4GF3 - chains A and B; structure by X-ray diffraction, 1.90 A resolution.

== Chain A ==
Molecule: Putative yopH targeting protein
Source organism: Yersinia pestis
UniProt: Q7BTX0 (Q7BTX0_YERPE); residues 1-141 here = UniProt positions 1-141
Chain sequence (141 residues; row label = number of the first residue in the row):
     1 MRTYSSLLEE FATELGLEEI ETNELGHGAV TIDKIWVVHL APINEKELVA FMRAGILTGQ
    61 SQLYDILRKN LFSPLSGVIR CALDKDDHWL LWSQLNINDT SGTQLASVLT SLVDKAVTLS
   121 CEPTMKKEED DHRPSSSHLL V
Disordered / not traced: 1, 120-132, 138-141

== Chain B ==
Molecule: Tyrosine-protein phosphatase yopH
Source organism: Yersinia enterocolitica
UniProt: P15273 (YOPH_YEREN); numbering as in UniProt (aligned over 21-63)
Chain sequence (43 residues; each row starts with the number of its first residue):
    21 GDCTGKLRGN VAANKETTFQ GLTIASGARE SEKVFAQTVL SHV
Disordered / not traced: 21-35
From the paper describing this entry:
  - mutagenesis - L42A/I44A/S46A: abolished binding to Putative yopH targeting protein (chain A)
  - conformationally variable residues (loop rearrangement): Glu-36 to Arg-49
  - mutagenesis - L42A/I44A/S46A: decreased binding to YopH1-129

== Chain A / chain B interface ==
Residue-residue contacts - 43 pairs, chain A then chain B:
  Glu-14(A) / Phe-39(B)
  Leu-15(A) / Thr-37(B)  hydrogen bond (backbone-side chain)
  Leu-15(A) / Phe-39(B)  hydrophobic
  Leu-15(A) / Ile-44(B)  hydrophobic
  Gly-16(A) / Thr-37(B)
  Leu-17(A) / Thr-37(B)
  Leu-17(A) / Ile-44(B)
  Leu-17(A) / Ser-46(B)
  Glu-19(A) / Ser-46(B)
  Ile-20(A) / Ser-46(B)
  Glu-21(A) / Ser-46(B)  hydrogen bond (backbone-side chain)
  His-27(A) / Leu-60(B)
  Ala-29(A) / Ser-46(B)
  Ala-29(A) / Gly-47(B)  hydrogen bond (backbone-backbone)
  Ala-29(A) / Ala-48(B)  hydrophobic
  Val-30(A) / Ile-44(B)  hydrophobic
  Val-30(A) / Ala-45(B)
  Val-30(A) / Gly-47(B)
  Thr-31(A) / Thr-43(B)
  Thr-31(A) / Ile-44(B)
  Thr-31(A) / Ala-45(B)  hydrogen bond (backbone-backbone)
  Thr-31(A) / Gly-47(B)  hydrogen bond (side chain-backbone)
  Thr-31(A) / Ala-48(B)
  Ile-32(A) / Leu-42(B)  hydrophobic
  Ile-32(A) / Thr-43(B)
  Ile-32(A) / Ile-44(B)  hydrophobic
  Asp-33(A) / Leu-42(B)
  Asp-33(A) / Thr-43(B)  hydrogen bond (backbone-backbone)
  Lys-34(A) / Glu-36(B)  salt bridge
  Ile-35(A) / Arg-49(B)  hydrogen bond (backbone-side chain)
  Val-37(A) / Ala-48(B)  hydrophobic
  Val-37(A) / Glu-52(B)
  His-39(A) / Glu-52(B)  salt bridge
  His-39(A) / Lys-53(B)
  His-39(A) / Ala-56(B)
  Ala-41(A) / Leu-60(B)  hydrophobic
  Phe-51(A) / Phe-55(B)  hydrophobic
  Phe-51(A) / Ala-56(B)  hydrophobic
  Phe-51(A) / Leu-60(B)  hydrophobic
  Arg-53(A) / Phe-55(B)
  Ala-106(A) / Phe-39(B)  hydrophobic
  Thr-110(A) / Phe-39(B)
  Thr-110(A) / Gln-40(B)
Interface residues without a listed pair, chain A (27 interface residues in all): Ile-43, Val-49, Leu-90, Leu-109, Val-113
Interface residues without a listed pair, chain B (18 interface residues in all): Val-59
The authors on this interface:
  - pairs named by the authors: Lys-34(A)/Glu-36(B) (hydrogen bond)
  - interface residues, chain A: Leu-15(A), Leu-17(A), Ile-20(A), Val-30(A), Ile-32(A), Asp-33(A), Ala-106(A), Leu-109(A), Thr-110(A), Val-113(A)
  - interface residues, chain B: Phe-39(B), Leu-42(B), Ile-44(B), Ser-46(B), Glu-52(B), Phe-55(B), Ala-56(B), Leu-60(B)

== In short ==
27 residues of chain A face 18 of chain B across their interface, with 7 hydrogen bonds and 2 salt bridges.
Among the polar pairs are Lys-34(A)/Glu-36(B), His-39(A)/Glu-52(B) and Leu-15(A)/Thr-37(B). The authors report
a hydrogen bond between Lys-34(A) and Glu-36(B). The paper reports that L42A/I44A/S46A of chain B abolish
binding to Putative yopH targeting protein (chain A); interface residues Leu-15(A), Leu-17(A) and Phe-39(B)
among others.
Chain A is Putative yopH targeting protein (Yersinia pestis) and chain B is Tyrosine-protein phosphatase yopH
(Yersinia enterocolitica); the structure, Structure of a SycH-YopH Chaperone-Effector Complex, was determined
by X-ray diffraction.
